Entry 7AFI (electron microscopy, 3.53 A resolution); this record covers chains A and X of the 13 polymer chains in the assembly.

[Chain A]
Molecule: 16SrRNA
Organism: Escherichia coli
Sequence (1541 nucleotides; each row starts with the number of its first residue; note: 1 number in that range is skipped by the numbering (no residue carries it; nothing is unmodelled there)):
     1 AAAUUGAAGA GUUUGAUCAU GGCUCAGAUU GAACGCUGGC GGCAGGCCUA ACACAUGCAA
    61 GUCGAACGGU AACAGGAAGA AGCUUGCUUC UUUGCUGACG AGUGGCGGAC GGGUGAGUAA
   121 UGUCUGGGAA ACUGCCUGAU GGAGGGGGAU AACUACUGGA AACGGUAGCU AAUACCGCAU
   181 AACGUCGCAA GACCAAAGAG GGGGACCUUC GGGCCUCUUG CCAUCGGAUG UGCCCAGAUG
   241 GGAUUAGCUA GUAGGUGGGG UAACGGCUCA CCUAGGCGAC GAUCCCUAGC UGGUCUGAGA
   301 GGAUGACCAG CCACACUGGA ACUGAGACAC GGUCCAGACU CCUACGGGAG GCAGCAGUGG
   361 GGAAUAUUGC ACAAUGGGCG CAAGCCUGAU GCAGCCAUGC CGCGUGUAUG AAGAAGGCCU
   421 UCGGGUUGUA AAGUACUUUC AGCGGGGAGG AAGGGAGUAA AGUUAAUACC UUUGCUCAUU
   481 GACGUUACCC GCAGAAGAAG CACCGGCUAA CUCCGUGCCA GCAGCCXCGG UAAUACGGAG
   541 GGUGCAAGCG UUAAUCGGAA UUACUGGGCG UAAAGCGCAC GCAGGCGGUU UGUUAAGUCA
   601 GAUGUGAAAU CCCCGGGCUC AACCUGGGAA CUGCAUCUGA UACUGGCAAG CUUGAGUCUC
   661 GUAGAGGGGG GUAGAAUUCC AGGUGUAGCG GUGAAAUGCG UAGAGAUCUG GAGGAAUACC
   721 GGUGGCGAAG GCGGCCCCCU GGACGAAGAC UGACGCUCAG GUGCGAAAGC GUGGGGAGCA
   781 AACAGGAUUA GAUACCCUGG UAGUCCACGC CGUAAACGAU GUCGACUUGG AGGUUGUGCC
   841 CUUGAGGCGU GGCUUCCGGA GCUAACGCGU UAAGUCGACC GCCUGGGGAG UACGGCCGCA
   901 AGGUUAAAAC UCAAAUGAAU UGACGGGGGC
   932 CCGCACAAGC GGUGGAGCAU GUGGUUUAAU UCGAUGXAAC GCGAAGAACC UUACCUGGUC
   992 UUGACAUCCA CGGAAGUUUU CAGAGAUGAG AAUGUGCCUU CGGGAACCGU GAGACAGGUG
  1052 CUGCAUGGCU GUCGUCAGCU CGUGUUGUGA AAUGUUGGGU UAAGUCCCGC AACGAGCGCA
  1112 ACCCUUAUCC UUUGUUGCCA GCGGUCCGGC CGGGAACUCA AAGGAGACUG CCAGUGAUAA
  1172 ACUGGAGGAA GGUGGGGAUG ACGUCAAGUC AUCAUGGCCC UUACGACCAG GGCUACACAC
  1232 GUGCUACAAU GGCGCAUACA AAGAGAAGCG ACCUCGCGAG AGCAAGCGGA CCUCAUAAAG
  1292 UGCGUCGUAG UCCGGAUUGG AGUCUGCAAC UCGACUCCAU GAAGUCGGAA UCGCUAGUAA
  1352 UCGUGGAUCA GAAUGCCACG GUGAAUACGU UCCCGGCCUU GAACACACCG CCCGUXACAC
  1412 CAUGGGAGUG GGUUGCAAAA GAAGUAGGUA GCUUAACCUU CGGGAGGGCG CUUACCACUU
  1472 UGUGAUUCAU GACUGGGGUG AAGUCGUAAC AAGGUAACCG UAGGGGAACC UGCGGUUGGA
  1532 UCACCUCCUU A
Not modelled in the structure: 932-1386, 1401-1408, 1492-1501, 1541-1542
Modified / non-standard residues: PSU (pseudouridine-5'-monophosphate) at position 516, G7M (N7-methyl-guanosine-5'-monophosphate) at position 527, 2MG (2N-methylguanosine-5'-monophosphate) at position 967, 5MC (5-methylcytidine-5'-monophosphate) at position 968, 2MG (2N-methylguanosine-5'-monophosphate) at position 1208, 4OC (4n,o2'-methylcytidine-5'-monophosphate) at position 1402, 5MC (5-methylcytidine-5'-monophosphate) at position 1407, UR3 (3-methyluridine-5'-monophoshate) at position 1498, 2MG (2N-methylguanosine-5'-monophosphate) at position 1516, MA6 (6N-dimethyladenosine-5'-monophoshate) at position 1518, MA6 (6N-dimethyladenosine-5'-monophoshate) at position 1519
Ion coordination: Mg2+ site 1 near G21 (its only coordinating residue here); Mg2+ site 2 near G41 (its only coordinating residue here); Mg2+ site 3: C48, G115; Mg2+ site 4 near A53 (its only coordinating residue here); Mg2+ site 5 near U56 (its only coordinating residue here); Mg2+ site 6: A59, U387; Mg2+ site 7: A109, G331; Mg2+ site 8 near G111 (its only coordinating residue here); Mg2+ site 9 near G113 (its only coordinating residue here); Mg2+ site 10: A116, G117, G289; Mg2+ site 11: G145, A197; Mg2+ site 12: A174, C175; 19 more Mg2+ sites not listed

[Chain X]
Protein: Ribosome maturation factor RimP
Organism: Escherichia coli
UniProtKB: A0A0J3VRH1 (A0A0J3VRH1_ECOLX); residue numbers follow UniProt; this construct covers 1-150
Chain sequence (151 residues; each row starts with the number of its first residue):
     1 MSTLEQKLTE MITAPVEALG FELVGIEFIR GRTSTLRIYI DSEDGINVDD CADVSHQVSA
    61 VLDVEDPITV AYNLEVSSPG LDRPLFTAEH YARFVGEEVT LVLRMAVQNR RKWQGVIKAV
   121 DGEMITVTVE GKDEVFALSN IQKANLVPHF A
Differences from the reference sequence: expression tag (151)

[Interface between chain A and chain X]
Residue-residue contacts (11):
  A1410(A) - Arg104(X)  hydrogen bond to the phosphate
  C1411(A) - Ile29(X)  sugar contact
  C1411(A) - Arg104(X)  salt bridge to the phosphate
  C1412(A) - Ile29(X)  sugar contact
  C1484(A) - Arg110(X)  salt bridge to the phosphate
  C1484(A) - Lys112(X)  salt bridge to the phosphate
  G1489(A) - Arg32(X)  hydrogen bond to the phosphate
  U1490(A) - Gly31(X)  phosphate contact
  U1490(A) - Arg32(X)  salt bridge to the phosphate
  G1491(A) - Arg30(X)  phosphate contact
  G1491(A) - Gly31(X)  phosphate contact
Also at the interface, not in a pair above, chain A (9 interface residues in all): A520, A1483
Also at the interface, not in a pair above, chain X (8 interface residues in all): His56

[Summary]
9 residues of chain A and 8 residues of chain X are in contact; the contacts include 2 hydrogen bonds and 4
salt bridges. Polar contacts include A1410(A)-Arg104(X), G1489(A)-Arg32(X) and C1411(A)-Arg104(X). C48(A) and
G115(A) form the Mg2+ site 3.
Chain A is 16SrRNA and chain X is Ribosome maturation factor RimP, both from Escherichia coli; the structure,
Bacterial 30S ribosomal subunit assembly complex state C (body domain), was determined by electron microscopy
together with 7AF3, 7AF5, 7AF8, 7AFA, 7AFD, 7AFH and 17 further entries from the same study.
